Entry 1ZHR (X-ray diffraction, 1.73 A resolution); this record covers chain A.

[Chain A]
Molecule: coagulation factor XI
From: Homo sapiens
Notes: EC 3.4.21.27; fragment: catalytic domain
Reference sequence: P03951 (FA11_HUMAN); the construct lacks a stretch of the UniProt sequence and is renumbered around it, so the offset changes along the chain: 16-37 = UniProt 388-409; 38-48 = UniProt 414-424; 51-59 = UniProt 425-433; 60-81 = UniProt 437-458; 8 more segments
Chain sequence (238 residues; row label = number of the first residue in the row; note: 10 numbers in that range are skipped by the numbering (no residue carries them; nothing is unmodelled there); a row labelled like 37A-37D holds insertion residues (37A, then the next letters in order)):
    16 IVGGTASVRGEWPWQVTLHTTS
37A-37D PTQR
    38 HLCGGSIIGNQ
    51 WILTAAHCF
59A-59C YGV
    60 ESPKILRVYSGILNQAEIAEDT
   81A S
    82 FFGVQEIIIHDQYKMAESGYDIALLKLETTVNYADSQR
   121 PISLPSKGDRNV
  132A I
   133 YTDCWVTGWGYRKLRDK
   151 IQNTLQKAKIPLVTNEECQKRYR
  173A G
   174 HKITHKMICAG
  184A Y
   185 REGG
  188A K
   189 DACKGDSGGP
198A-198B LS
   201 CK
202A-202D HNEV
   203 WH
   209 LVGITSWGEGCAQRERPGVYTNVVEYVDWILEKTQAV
Construct notes: engineered mutation Ala75 (Ser452 in P03951), Ala78 (Lys455 in P03951), Ala115 (Thr493 in P03951), Ser123 (Cys500 in P03951)
Cystine bridges: Cys40-Cys58, Cys136-Cys201, Cys168-Cys182, Cys191-Cys219
Residues lining bound ligands: benzamidine (BEN): Asp189, Ala190, Cys191, Lys192, Ser195, Thr213, Ser214, Trp215, Gly216, Gly218, Cys219, Gly226, Val227
UniProt features mapped onto this chain:
  - active site (Charge relay system): His57, Asp102, Ser195
  - binding site (heparin): Lys170 to Arg173
  - glycosylation (N-linked (GlcNAc...) asparagine): Asn73 (complex), Asn113 (complex)

[Overview]
Chain A binds benzamidine. Curated annotation (UniProt) lists 3 active-site residues and 4 heparin-binding
residues.
Chain A is coagulation factor XI (Homo sapiens); the structure, Crystal Structure of the Catalytic Domain of
Coagulation Factor XI in Complex with Benzamidine (S434A-T475A-C482S-K437A Mutant), was determined by X-ray
diffraction, deposited together with 1ZHM and 1ZHP.
